Entry 9GQT (X-ray diffraction, 1.94 A resolution); this record covers chain A.

== Chain A ==
Name: Neuraminidase
Organism: unidentified influenza virus
Notes: EC 3.2.1.18
UniProt: A0A024CWJ7 (A0A024CWJ7_9INFA); residues 82-469 here = UniProt positions 82-469
Chain sequence (511 residues; row label = number of the first residue in the row; numbers below 1 keep their minus sign (Met-41 is residue -41)):
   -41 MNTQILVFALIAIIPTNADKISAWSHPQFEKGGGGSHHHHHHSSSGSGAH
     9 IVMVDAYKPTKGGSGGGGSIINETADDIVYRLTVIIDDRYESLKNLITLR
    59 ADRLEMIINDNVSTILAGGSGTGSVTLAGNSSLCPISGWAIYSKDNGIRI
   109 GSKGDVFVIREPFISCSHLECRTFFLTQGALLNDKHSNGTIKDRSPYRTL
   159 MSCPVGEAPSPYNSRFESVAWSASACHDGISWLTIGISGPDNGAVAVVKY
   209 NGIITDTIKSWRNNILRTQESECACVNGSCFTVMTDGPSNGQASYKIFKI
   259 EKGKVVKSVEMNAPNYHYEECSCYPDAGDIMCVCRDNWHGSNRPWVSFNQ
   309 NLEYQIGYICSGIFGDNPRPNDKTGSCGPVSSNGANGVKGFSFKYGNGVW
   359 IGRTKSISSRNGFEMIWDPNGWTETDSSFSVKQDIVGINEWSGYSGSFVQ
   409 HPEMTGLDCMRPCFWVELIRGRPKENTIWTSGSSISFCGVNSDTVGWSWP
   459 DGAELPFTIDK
Disordered / not traced: -41 to 54
Construct notes: initiating methionine (-41); expression tag (-40 to 81); conflict Ile149 (Val in A0A024CWJ7), Val206 (Leu in A0A024CWJ7), Met269 (Leu in A0A024CWJ7), Asp287 (Glu in A0A024CWJ7), Ile321 (Val in A0A024CWJ7), Lys331 (Gly in A0A024CWJ7), Val338 (Met in A0A024CWJ7), Asn344 (Tyr in A0A024CWJ7), Ile365 (Thr in A0A024CWJ7), Asn369 (Ser in A0A024CWJ7), Gly395 (Ala in A0A024CWJ7), Asn397 (Thr in A0A024CWJ7), Glu398 (Asp in A0A024CWJ7), Met412 (Leu in A0A024CWJ7)
Disulfide bonds: Cys92-Cys417, Cys124-Cys129, Cys184-Cys231, Cys233-Cys238, Cys279-Cys292, Cys281-Cys290, Cys318-Cys335, Cys421-Cys446
Covalent attachments: N-acetylglucosamine (NAG) linked to Asn69, Asn88, Asn146
Bound ions: Ca2+ site 1: Asp294, Gly298, Asp324, Gly342, Asn344; Ca2+ site 2: Asp376, Asn378, Asp384, Ser386

== Summary ==
N-acetylglucosamine is covalently linked to Asn69, Asn88 and Asn146. Asp294, Gly298, Asp324, Gly342 and Asn344
form the Ca2+ site 1. The Ca2+ site 2 is built by Asp376, Asn378, Asp384 and Ser386.
Chain A is Neuraminidase (unidentified influenza virus); the structure, influenza neuraminidase hybrid N1/09,
was determined by X-ray diffraction (same publication as 9GQQ and 9GQX).
